3OM7 - chain C; structure by X-ray diffraction, 1.86 A resolution.

[Chain C]
Protein: Levansucrase
From: Bacillus megaterium
Notes: EC 2.4.1.10; fragment: Levansucrase SacB
UniProtKB: D5DC07 (D5DC07_BACMD); residues 29-484 here = UniProt positions 29-484
Amino-acid sequence (456 residues; row label = number of the first residue in the row):
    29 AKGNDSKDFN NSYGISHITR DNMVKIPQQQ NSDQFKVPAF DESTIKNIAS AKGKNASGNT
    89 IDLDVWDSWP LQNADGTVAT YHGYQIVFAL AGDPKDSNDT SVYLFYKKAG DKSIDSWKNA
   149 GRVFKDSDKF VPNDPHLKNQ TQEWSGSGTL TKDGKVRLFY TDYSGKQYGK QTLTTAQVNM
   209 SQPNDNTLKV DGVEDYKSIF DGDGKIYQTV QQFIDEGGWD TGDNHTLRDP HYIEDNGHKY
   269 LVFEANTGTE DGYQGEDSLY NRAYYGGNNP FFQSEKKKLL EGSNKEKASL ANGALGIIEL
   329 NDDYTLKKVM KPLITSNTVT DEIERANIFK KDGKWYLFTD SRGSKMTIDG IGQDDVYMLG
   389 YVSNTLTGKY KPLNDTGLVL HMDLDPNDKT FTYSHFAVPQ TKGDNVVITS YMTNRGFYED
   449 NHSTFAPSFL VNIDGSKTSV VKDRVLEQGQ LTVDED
Not modelled in the structure: 29-33, 482-484
Construct notes: engineered mutation Trp247 (Tyr in D5DC07)
Ion coordination: Ca2+: Asp251, Gln282, Leu318, Asn320, Asp349
What the authors report for this chain:
  - mutagenesis - Y247W: unchanged catalytic activity on kcat
  - catalytic residues: Asp95, Asp257, Glu352 (citing earlier work)
  - mutagenesis - K373A: increased catalytic activity (hydrolytic activity)
  - mutagenesis - K373A: abolished catalytic activity on polysaccharide synthesis
  - mutagenesis - N312A (3-fold), K373A (3-fold): decreased catalytic activity on kcat
  - mutagenesis - K315A: increased catalytic activity (transfer activity)
  - mutagenesis - N312A, K315R: unchanged catalytic activity (hydrolysis versus transfer activity)
  - mutagenesis - S372A: unchanged catalytic activity

[Summary]
Asp251, Gln282, Leu318, Asn320 and Asp349 coordinate Ca2+. The paper reports catalytic residues Asp95, Asp257
and Glu352; N312A and K373A reduce catalytic activity on kcat; 6 substitutions were tested in all.
Chain C is Levansucrase (Bacillus megaterium); the structure, Crystal structure of B. megaterium levansucrase
mutant Y247W, was determined by X-ray diffraction (same publication as 3OM2, 3OM5 and 3OM6).
